PDB entry 9CTJ | electron microscopy, 3.74 A resolution | chains C and D of the 7 polymer chains in the assembly

== Chain C ==
Name: Gamma-aminobutyric acid receptor subunit beta-3
Source organism: Homo sapiens
UniProtKB: P28472 (GBRB3_HUMAN); residues 1-448 here correspond to UniProt positions 26-473 (UniProt number = residue number + 25)
Sequence (448 residues; numbered 1 to 448; the number before each row is that of its first residue):
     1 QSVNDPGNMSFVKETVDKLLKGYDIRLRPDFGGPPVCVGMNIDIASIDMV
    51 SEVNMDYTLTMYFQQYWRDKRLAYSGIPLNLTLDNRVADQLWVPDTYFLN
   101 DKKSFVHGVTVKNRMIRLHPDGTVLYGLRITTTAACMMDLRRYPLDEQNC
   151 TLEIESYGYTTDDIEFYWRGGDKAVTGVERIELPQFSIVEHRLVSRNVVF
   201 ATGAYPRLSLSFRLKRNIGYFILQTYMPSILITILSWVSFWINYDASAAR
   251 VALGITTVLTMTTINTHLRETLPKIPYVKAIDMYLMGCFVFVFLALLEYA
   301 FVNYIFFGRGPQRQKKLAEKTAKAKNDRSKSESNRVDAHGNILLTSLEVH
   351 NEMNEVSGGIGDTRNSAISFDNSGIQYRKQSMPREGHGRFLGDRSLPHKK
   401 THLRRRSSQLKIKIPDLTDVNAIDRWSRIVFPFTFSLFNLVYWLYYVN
Unresolved in the structure: 1-6, 310-421, 448
Disulfides: Cys136-Cys150
Covalent attachments: N-acetylglucosamine (NAG) linked to Asn80, Asn149
Swiss-Prot annotation at these positions:
  - binding site (benzamidine): Asp95 to Tyr97, Glu155 to Tyr157, Phe200
  - binding site (4-aminobutanoate): Tyr97, Glu155, Tyr157, Thr202
  - binding site (histamine): Tyr97, Ser156, Tyr157, Thr202
  - glycosylation (N-linked (GlcNAc...) asparagine): Asn8, Asn80, Asn149

== Chain D ==
Name: Gamma-aminobutyric acid receptor subunit alpha-2
Source organism: Homo sapiens
UniProtKB: P47869 (GBRA2_HUMAN); residues 1-423 here correspond to UniProt positions 29-451 (UniProt number = residue number + 28)
Sequence (423 residues; numbered 1 to 423; the number before each row is that of its first residue):
     1 NIQEDEAKNNITIFTRILDRLLDGYDNRLRPGLGDSITEVFTNIYVTSFG
    51 PVSDTDMEYTIDVFFRQKWKDERLKFKGPMNILRLNNLMASKIWTPDTFF
   101 HNGKKSVAHNMTMPNKLLRIQDDGTLLYTMRLTVQAECPMHLEDFPMDAH
   151 SCPLKFGSYAYTTSEVTYIWTYNASDSVQVAPDGSRLNQYDLLGQSIGKE
   201 TIKSSTGEYTVMTAHFHLKRKIGYFVIQTYLPCIMTVILSQVSFWLNRES
   251 VPARTVFGVTTVLTMTTLSISARNSLPKVAYATAMDWFIAVCYAFVFSAL
   301 IEFATVNYFTKRGWAWDGKSVVNDKKKEKASVMIQNNAYAVAVANYAPNL
   351 SKDPVLSTISKSATTPEPNKKPENKPAEAKKTFNSVSKIDRMSRIVFPVL
   401 FGTFNLVYWATYLNREPVLGVSP
Unresolved in the structure: 1-9, 312-385, 415-423
Disulfides: Cys138-Cys152
Small-molecule neighbours: N-acetylglucosamine (NAG; 2-acetamido-2-deoxy-beta-D-glucopyranose): Ala108, Asn110, Pro114
Swiss-Prot annotation at these positions:
  - binding site (4-aminobutanoate): Arg66, Thr129
  - glycosylation (N-linked (GlcNAc...) asparagine): Asn10, Asn110

== How chain C and chain D interact ==
Pairs across the interface (86):
  Asp24(C) with Thr15(D), hydrogen bond
  Ile25(C) with Asn86(D), hydrogen bond (backbone-side chain); Leu88(D), hydrophobic
  Arg26(C) with Asp19(D), salt bridge; Leu22(D); Leu85(D); Asn86(D); Leu88(D); Met89(D)
  Leu27(C) with Ile11(D), hydrophobic; Phe14(D), hydrophobic; Thr15(D); Leu18(D), hydrophobic
  Arg28(C) with Ile11(D)
  Phe31(C) with Phe14(D), hydrophobic; Leu83(D), hydrophobic; Arg84(D)
  Arg71(C) with Ile11(D)
  Val93(C) with Met113(D), hydrophobic
  Pro94(C) with Thr112(D); Met113(D)
  Asp95(C) with Met113(D)
  Thr96(C) with Met111(D); Thr112(D), hydrogen bond (backbone-backbone)
  Tyr97(C) with Phe64(D); Met111(D); Asn115(D); Arg131(D)
  Phe98(C) with Met111(D), hydrophobic; Arg131(D), hydrogen bond (backbone-side chain)
  Leu99(C) with Arg131(D), hydrogen bond (backbone-side chain)
  Asp101(C) with His109(D); Met111(D); Arg131(D), hydrogen bond (backbone-side chain)
  Lys102(C) with Arg186(D)
  Ser104(C) with Met111(D)
  Phe105(C) with Met111(D)
  Val106(C) with Met111(D), hydrophobic
  Leu128(C) with Thr112(D)
  Ile130(C) with Met111(D), hydrophobic
  Ala135(C) with Arg186(D)
  Tyr157(C) with Phe64(D); Asn115(D); Lys116(D); Leu117(D); Thr129(D); Met130(D); Arg131(D), hydrogen bond (side chain-backbone)
  Gly158(C) with Leu117(D); Arg119(D), hydrogen bond (backbone-side chain)
  Tyr159(C) with Asn86(D)
  Asp162(C) with Arg84(D), salt bridge
  Asp163(C) with Arg84(D), salt bridge
  Phe200(C) with Tyr45(D), hydrophobic
  Ala201(C) with Arg66(D)
  Thr202(C) with Arg119(D), hydrogen bond (backbone-side chain)
  Tyr205(C) with Leu117(D); Arg119(D), hydrogen bond
  Ser247(C) with Ser250(D)
  Val251(C) with Ala253(D); Val256(D), hydrophobic
  Ile255(C) with Val256(D), hydrophobic; Thr260(D)
  Arg269(C) with Tyr224(D); Ile227(D); Gln228(D), hydrogen bond
  Pro273(C) with Asn188(D)
  Lys274(C) with Asn188(D); Gln189(D); Tyr224(D); Asn274(D), hydrogen bond (side chain-backbone); Ser275(D)
  Ile275(C) with Tyr224(D)
  Pro276(C) with Asn188(D); Gly223(D); Tyr224(D); Ile227(D)
  Tyr277(C) with Ile227(D)
  Val278(C) with Ile227(D), hydrophobic
  Phe293(C) with Leu239(D), hydrophobic
  Leu296(C) with Phe257(D), hydrophobic
  Leu297(C) with Val242(D), hydrophobic
  Ala300(C) with Val242(D), hydrophobic; Leu246(D), hydrophobic
  Asn303(C) with Leu246(D)
  Phe307(C) with Asn247(D), hydrogen bond (backbone-side chain)
Other interface residues (no listed pair), chain C (57 interface residues in all): Gly32, Asn100, Met137, Thr160, Val258, Leu259, Thr262, Thr266, Tyr304, Gly308
Other interface residues (no listed pair), chain D (53 interface residues in all): Asn87, Leu127, Ser185, Lys221, Met235, Trp245, Thr264, Val386, Arg394

== Overview ==
57 residues of chain C and 53 residues of chain D are in contact; the contacts include 13 hydrogen bonds and 3
salt bridges. Polar pairs include Arg26(C)-Asp19(D), Asp162(C)-Arg84(D) and Asp163(C)-Arg84(D). Chain D binds
N-acetylglucosamine. Covalently linked N-acetylglucosamine: at Asn80(C) and Asn149(C).
Here chain C is Gamma-aminobutyric acid receptor subunit beta-3 and chain D is Gamma-aminobutyric acid
receptor subunit alpha-2, both from Homo sapiens. Entry 9CTJ (Native human GABAA receptor of
beta2-alpha1-beta3-alpha2-gamma2 assembly) was determined by electron microscopy (same publication as 9CRS,
9CRV, 9CSB, 9CT0, 9CTP, 9CTV and 6 further entries).
